9DRS - chains A and B of the 6 polymer chains in the assembly; structure by X-ray diffraction, 2.35 A resolution.

== Chain A ==
Molecule: Phenylalanine--tRNA ligase alpha subunit
Source organism: Mycobacterium tuberculosis H37Rv
Notes: EC 6.1.1.20
Reference sequence: P9WFU3 (SYFA_MYCTU); numbering as in UniProt (aligned over 1-341)
Sequence (341 residues; numbered 1 to 341; the number before each row is that of its first residue):
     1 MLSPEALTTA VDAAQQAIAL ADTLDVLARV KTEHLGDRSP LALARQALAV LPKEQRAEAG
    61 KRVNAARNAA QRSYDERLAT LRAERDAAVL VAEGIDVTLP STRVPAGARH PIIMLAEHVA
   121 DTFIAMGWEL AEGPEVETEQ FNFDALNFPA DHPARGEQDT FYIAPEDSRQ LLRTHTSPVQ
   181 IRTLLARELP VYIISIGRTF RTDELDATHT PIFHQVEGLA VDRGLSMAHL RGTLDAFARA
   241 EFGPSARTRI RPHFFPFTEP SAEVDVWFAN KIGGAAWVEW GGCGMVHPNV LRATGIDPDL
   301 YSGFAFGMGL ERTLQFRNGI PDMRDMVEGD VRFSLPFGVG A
Unresolved in the structure: 5-7, 51-52, 269-272
UniProt features mapped onto this chain:
  - binding site (Mg(2+)): Glu259
Bound ions: Mg2+: Glu259 (shared with Glu476(B) of chain B)
Small-molecule neighbours: 1H-benzimidazol-2-amine (AX7): His175, Ser177, Gln180, Gln215, Glu217, Phe255, Phe257, Thr258, Gly282, Cys283, Gly284, Ala305, Phe306, Gly307
What the authors report for this chain:
  - binding site for tRNA(Phe): Gln46
  - binding site for 1H-benzimidazol-2-amine: Gln215, Glu217, Phe255, Phe257, Thr258, Ala305

== Chain B ==
Molecule: Phenylalanine--tRNA ligase beta subunit
Source organism: Mycobacterium tuberculosis H37Rv
Notes: EC 6.1.1.20
Reference sequence: P9WFU1 (SYFB_MYCTU); numbering as in UniProt (aligned over 1-831)
Sequence (835 residues; row label = number of the first residue in the row; numbers below 1 keep their minus sign (Gln-3 is residue -3)):
    -3 QSNAMRLPYS WLREVVAVGA SGWDVTPGEL EQTLLRIGHE VEEVIPLGPV DGPVTVGRVA
    57 DIEELTGYKK PIRACAVDIG DRQYREIICG ATNFAVGDLV VVALPGATLP GGFTISARKA
   117 YGRNSDGMIC SAAELNLGAD HSGILVLPPG AAEPGADGAG VLGLDDVVFH LAITPDRGYC
   177 MSVRGLAREL ACAYDLDFVD PASNSRVPPL PIEGPAWPLT VQPETGVRRF ALRPVIGIDP
   237 AAVSPWWLQR RLLLCGIRAT CPAVDVTNYV MLELGHPMHA HDRNRISGTL GVRFARSGET
   297 AVTLDGIERK LDTADVLIVD DAATAAIGGV MGAASTEVRA DSTDVLLEAA IWDPAAVSRT
   357 QRRLHLPSEA ARRYERTVDP AISVAALDRC ARLLADIAGG EVSPTLTDWR GDPPCDDWSP
   417 PPIRMGVDVP DRIAGVAYPQ GTTARRLAQI GAVVTHDGDT LTVTPPSWRP DLRQPADLVE
   477 EVLRLEGLEV IPSVLPPAPA GRGLTAGQQR RRTIGRSLAL SGYVEILPTP FLPAGVFDLW
   537 GLEADDSRRM TTRVLNPLEA DRPQLATTLL PALLEALVRN VSRGLVDVAL FAIAQVVQPT
   597 EQTRGVGLIP VDRRPTDDEI AMLDASLPRQ PQHVAAVLAG LREPRGPWGP GRPVEAADAF
   657 EAVRIIARAS RVDVTLRPAQ YLPWHPGRCA QVFVGESSVG HAGQLHPAVI ERSGLPKGTC
   717 AVELNLDAIP CSAPLPAPRV SPYPAVFQDV SLVVAADIPA QAVADAVRAG AGDLLEDIAL
   777 FDVFTGPQIG EHRKSLTFAL RFRAPDRTLT EDDASAARDA AVQSAAERVG AVLRG
Unresolved in the structure: -3
Differences from the reference sequence: expression tag (-3 to 0)
UniProt features mapped onto this chain:
  - binding site (Mg(2+)): Asp467, Asp473, Glu476, Glu477
Bound ions: Mg2+: Glu476 (shared with Glu259(A) of chain A)
What the authors report for this chain:
  - catalytic residues: Thr263, Asn264, Ser364 (proposed by the authors, not directly observed)
  - specificity-determining residues: Gly325, Glu344 (proposed by the authors, not directly observed)

== Chain A / chain B interface ==
Contacting residue pairs - 187 pairs, chain A then chain B:
  Pro100(A) - Trp644(B)
  Thr102(A) - Trp644(B)
  Arg103(A) - Glu639(B)
  Arg103(A) - Pro640(B)
  Arg103(A) - Trp644(B)
  Val104(A) - Ser517(B)
  Pro105(A) - Gly518(B)
  Pro105(A) - Arg638(B)
  Pro105(A) - Pro640(B)
  Gly107(A) - Ala515(B)
  Gly107(A) - Tyr519(B)
  Ala108(A) - Ala515(B)
  Ala108(A) - Tyr519(B)  hydrogen bond (backbone-backbone)
  Ala108(A) - Val520(B)
  Ala108(A) - Glu521(B)  hydrogen bond (backbone-backbone)
  Arg109(A) - Gly511(B)
  Arg109(A) - Arg512(B)
  Arg109(A) - Ala515(B)
  Arg109(A) - Glu521(B)
  His110(A) - Glu521(B)  hydrogen bond (backbone-side chain)
  His110(A) - Leu523(B)
  Ile113(A) - Glu521(B)
  Glu117(A) - Arg508(B)  salt bridge
  Glu117(A) - Arg512(B)  salt bridge
  Ala120(A) - Arg508(B)
  Asp121(A) - Arg508(B)  salt bridge
  Ile124(A) - Leu500(B)  hydrophobic
  Met126(A) - Ala494(B)
  Gly127(A) - Pro495(B)
  Gly127(A) - Gly497(B)
  Glu129(A) - Gly497(B)
  Glu129(A) - Arg498(B)  salt bridge
  Leu130(A) - Gln504(B)  hydrogen bond (backbone-side chain)
  Glu132(A) - Gln504(B)  hydrogen bond
  Glu132(A) - Arg507(B)  salt bridge
  Pro134(A) - Gln626(B)
  Glu135(A) - Gln591(B)  hydrogen bond
  Glu135(A) - Gln626(B)
  Val136(A) - Leu561(B)  hydrophobic
  Val136(A) - Val593(B)  hydrophobic
  Val136(A) - Leu623(B)
  Val136(A) - Gln626(B)  hydrogen bond (backbone-side chain)
  Glu137(A) - Leu623(B)
  Thr138(A) - Leu619(B)
  Thr138(A) - Leu623(B)
  Gln140(A) - Gly603(B)
  Gln140(A) - Leu604(B)
  Gln140(A) - Ile605(B)  hydrogen bond (side chain-backbone)
  Gln140(A) - Val607(B)
  Asp144(A) - Leu604(B)
  Asp144(A) - Val607(B)
  Asp151(A) - Ala351(B)
  Asp151(A) - Ser354(B)  hydrogen bond (backbone-side chain)
  Asp151(A) - Arg355(B)  salt bridge
  His152(A) - Pro171(B)
  His152(A) - Glu371(B)
  Pro153(A) - Glu371(B)
  Pro153(A) - Arg372(B)
  Glu157(A) - Arg358(B)
  Glu157(A) - Arg372(B)  salt bridge
  Thr160(A) - Asn552(B)  hydrogen bond (backbone-side chain)
  Phe161(A) - Val550(B)  hydrophobic
  Phe161(A) - Asn552(B)
  Phe161(A) - Pro553(B)  hydrophobic
  Phe161(A) - Leu554(B)  hydrophobic
  Tyr162(A) - Val550(B)
  Tyr162(A) - Leu551(B)  hydrogen bond (backbone-backbone)
  Tyr162(A) - Asn552(B)  hydrogen bond (backbone-side chain)
  Ile163(A) - Thr548(B)
  Ile163(A) - Arg549(B)
  Ile163(A) - Val550(B)  hydrophobic
  Ile163(A) - Leu551(B)
  Ala164(A) - Arg549(B)  hydrogen bond (backbone-backbone)
  Ala164(A) - Leu551(B)  hydrophobic
  Ala164(A) - Thr599(B)
  Pro165(A) - Leu551(B)
  Pro165(A) - Thr599(B)
  Glu166(A) - Leu551(B)
  Ser168(A) - Gly601(B)
  Arg169(A) - Val602(B)  hydrogen bond (side chain-backbone)
  Arg169(A) - Gly603(B)
  Arg169(A) - Leu604(B)
  Gln170(A) - Arg600(B)
  Gln170(A) - Ser622(B)  hydrogen bond (side chain-backbone)
  Gln170(A) - Leu623(B)
  Leu172(A) - Phe527(B)  hydrophobic
  Leu172(A) - Val550(B)  hydrophobic
  Leu172(A) - Leu561(B)  hydrophobic
  Arg182(A) - Asp620(B)  salt bridge
  Arg182(A) - Leu623(B)
  Leu185(A) - Arg610(B)  hydrogen bond (backbone-side chain)
  Leu185(A) - Pro611(B)  hydrophobic
  Leu185(A) - Ile616(B)  hydrophobic
  Arg187(A) - Arg498(B)
  Pro190(A) - Pro495(B)  hydrophobic
  Tyr192(A) - Pro492(B)  hydrophobic
  Tyr192(A) - Pro493(B)
  Tyr192(A) - Ala494(B)  hydrophobic
  Tyr192(A) - Pro495(B)
  Arg198(A) - Pro524(B)  hydrogen bond (side chain-backbone)
  Arg198(A) - Thr525(B)
  Arg198(A) - Pro526(B)
  Arg198(A) - Ala590(B)
  Arg198(A) - Gln591(B)  hydrogen bond (side chain-backbone)
  Phe200(A) - Pro526(B)  hydrophobic
  Asp203(A) - Leu554(B)
  Pro211(A) - Leu554(B)  hydrophobic
  Ile212(A) - Pro526(B)
  His214(A) - Leu523(B)
  Asp222(A) - Pro493(B)
  Ser226(A) - Arg428(B)
  Ser226(A) - Ile429(B)
  Ser226(A) - Gly431(B)
  Met227(A) - Ile429(B)  hydrogen bond (backbone-backbone)
  Met227(A) - Ile487(B)  hydrophobic
  Ala228(A) - Ala430(B)
  Ala228(A) - Ile487(B)
  Ala228(A) - Pro488(B)
  Ala228(A) - Ser489(B)
  Ala228(A) - Val490(B)  hydrogen bond (backbone-backbone)
  His229(A) - Val490(B)
  His229(A) - Leu491(B)
  His229(A) - Pro492(B)
  Arg231(A) - Leu484(B)
  Arg231(A) - Ile487(B)
  Arg231(A) - Pro488(B)
  Arg231(A) - Ser489(B)
  Gly232(A) - Ser489(B)
  Gly232(A) - Val490(B)
  Gly232(A) - Leu491(B)
  Thr233(A) - Pro492(B)
  Asp235(A) - Ser489(B)  hydrogen bond
  Arg249(A) - Gln28(B)  hydrogen bond
  Ile250(A) - Leu484(B)
  Arg251(A) - Leu31(B)
  Arg251(A) - Leu484(B)
  Pro252(A) - Leu31(B)
  Pro252(A) - Arg32(B)
  Pro252(A) - Ile33(B)
  Pro252(A) - Gly34(B)
  Pro252(A) - Arg480(B)
  Pro252(A) - Leu484(B)
  His253(A) - Glu36(B)  salt bridge
  His253(A) - Glu476(B)
  Phe254(A) - Thr170(B)
  Phe254(A) - Pro171(B)  hydrophobic
  Phe254(A) - Asp172(B)
  Glu259(A) - Ala472(B)
  Glu259(A) - Asp473(B)
  Glu259(A) - Glu476(B)
  Pro260(A) - Glu476(B)
  Ser261(A) - Glu476(B)  hydrogen bond (backbone-side chain)
  Ala262(A) - Leu484(B)  hydrophobic
  Met285(A) - Ile429(B)  hydrophobic
  His287(A) - Gln470(B)
  Pro288(A) - Gln470(B)
  Pro288(A) - Ala472(B)
  Asn289(A) - Gln470(B)  hydrogen bond
  Arg292(A) - Gln470(B)  hydrogen bond
  Arg292(A) - Asp608(B)
  Arg292(A) - Arg609(B)
  Arg292(A) - Arg610(B)
  Ala293(A) - Val607(B)
  Ala293(A) - Arg609(B)
  Ala293(A) - Arg610(B)
  Ala293(A) - Pro611(B)
  Thr294(A) - Arg610(B)
  Gly295(A) - Arg610(B)
  Met326(A) - Leu523(B)
  Glu328(A) - Arg575(B)  salt bridge
  Gly329(A) - Ile522(B)
  Gly329(A) - Asn576(B)  hydrogen bond (backbone-side chain)
  Asp330(A) - Asn576(B)
  Asp330(A) - Arg579(B)
  Asp330(A) - Leu581(B)
  Val331(A) - Val520(B)  hydrophobic
  Val331(A) - Asn576(B)  hydrogen bond (backbone-side chain)
  Val331(A) - Leu581(B)  hydrophobic
  Val331(A) - Val584(B)  hydrophobic
  Val331(A) - Leu586(B)  hydrophobic
  Arg332(A) - Arg579(B)
  Arg332(A) - Leu581(B)
  Ser334(A) - Val520(B)
  Ser334(A) - Glu521(B)  hydrogen bond (side chain-backbone)
  Leu335(A) - Val520(B)  hydrophobic
  Val339(A) - Ala515(B)
  Ala341(A) - Arg512(B)
Also at the interface, not in a pair above, chain A (107 interface residues in all): Ser101, Ala106, Ile112, Trp128, Ala131, Phe141, Ala145, Ala154, Gly156, Asp159, Thr202, Glu204, Leu225, Ala236, Phe304, Glu311, Val327, Gly340
Also at the interface, not in a pair above, chain B (103 interface residues in all): Asn-1, Val475, Leu479, Ala496, Gly499, Leu516, Ala572, Phe587, Pro624, Pro643

== In short ==
107 residues of chain A and 103 residues of chain B are in contact; the contacts include 28 hydrogen bonds and
10 salt bridges. Among the polar pairs are Glu117(A)-Arg508(B), Glu117(A)-Arg512(B) and Asp121(A)-Arg508(B).
From the paper: catalytic residues Thr263(B), Asn264(B) and Ser364(B); a binding site for
1H-benzimidazol-2-amine at Gln215(A), Glu217(A) and Phe255(A) among others.
Chain A is Phenylalanine--tRNA ligase alpha subunit and chain B is Phenylalanine--tRNA ligase beta subunit,
both from Mycobacterium tuberculosis H37Rv; the structure, Crystal structure of M. tuberculosis PheRS-tRNA
complex bound to inhibitor D-116, was determined by X-ray diffraction together with 9DRT, 9DSX, 9DTF and 9DRV
from the same study.
